3FMA - chains A and L; structure by X-ray diffraction, 2.50 A resolution.

# Chain A
Molecule: Protein SMY2
From: Saccharomyces cerevisiae
Notes: fragment: GYF domain
UniProtKB: P32909 (SMY2_YEAST); residues 3-100 here correspond to UniProt positions 193-290 (UniProt number = residue number + 190)
Sequence (100 residues; row label = number of the first residue in the row):
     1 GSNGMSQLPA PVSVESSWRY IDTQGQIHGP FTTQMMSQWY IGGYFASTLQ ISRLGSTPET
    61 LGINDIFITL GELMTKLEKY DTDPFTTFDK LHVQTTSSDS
Disordered / not traced: 1-12, 94-100
Construct notes: expression tag (1-2)
Modified residues: Mse-5 (selenomethionine); Mse-35, Mse-36, Mse-74 (selenomethionine; parent Met)

# Chain L
Molecule: Branchpoint-bridging protein
Notes: fragment: Proline-rich peptide
UniProtKB: Q12186 (BBP_YEAST); residues 1-11 here correspond to UniProt positions 440-450 (UniProt number = residue number + 439)
Sequence (11 residues; each row starts with the number of its first residue):
     1 SSIAPPPGLS G
Disordered / not traced: 1-3, 11

# Chain A / chain L interface
Pairs across the interface (18):
  Tyr-20(A) with Pro-6(L); Pro-7(L), hydrogen bond (side chain-backbone); Leu-9(L), hydrophobic
  Asp-22(A) with Gly-8(L); Leu-9(L)
  His-28(A) with Pro-7(L); Gly-8(L)
  Phe-31(A) with Pro-7(L), hydrophobic
  Trp-39(A) with Ala-4(L), hydrogen bond (side chain-backbone); Pro-5(L); Pro-6(L); Pro-7(L)
  Tyr-44(A) with Ala-4(L); Pro-5(L), hydrophobic; Pro-6(L)
  Phe-45(A) with Pro-6(L), hydrophobic; Leu-9(L), hydrophobic
  Leu-49(A) with Leu-9(L), hydrophobic

# In short
The interface between chain A and chain L involves 8 residues on one side and 6 on the other; the contacts
include 2 hydrogen bonds. Among the polar pairs are Tyr-20(A)/Pro-7(L) and Trp-39(A)/Ala-4(L).
Here chain A is Protein SMY2 (Saccharomyces cerevisiae) and chain L is Branchpoint-bridging protein. Entry
3FMA (Crystal structure of the GYF domain of Smy2 in complex with a proline-rich peptide from BBP/ScSF1) was
determined by X-ray diffraction.
